1ZHM - chain A; structure by X-ray diffraction, 1.96 A resolution.

Chain A:
Molecule: coagulation factor XI
Source organism: Homo sapiens
Notes: EC 3.4.21.27; fragment: catalytic domain
Reference sequence: P03951 (FA11_HUMAN); aligned to UniProt positions 388-624 over residues 16-244 (the alignment contains insertions or deletions, so no single offset holds)
Chain sequence (238 residues; numbered 16 to 245 plus 18 insertion-coded residues; 10 numbers in that range are skipped by the numbering (no residue carries them; nothing is unmodelled there); the number before each row is that of its first residue; a row labelled like 37A-37D holds insertion residues (37A, then the next letters in order)):
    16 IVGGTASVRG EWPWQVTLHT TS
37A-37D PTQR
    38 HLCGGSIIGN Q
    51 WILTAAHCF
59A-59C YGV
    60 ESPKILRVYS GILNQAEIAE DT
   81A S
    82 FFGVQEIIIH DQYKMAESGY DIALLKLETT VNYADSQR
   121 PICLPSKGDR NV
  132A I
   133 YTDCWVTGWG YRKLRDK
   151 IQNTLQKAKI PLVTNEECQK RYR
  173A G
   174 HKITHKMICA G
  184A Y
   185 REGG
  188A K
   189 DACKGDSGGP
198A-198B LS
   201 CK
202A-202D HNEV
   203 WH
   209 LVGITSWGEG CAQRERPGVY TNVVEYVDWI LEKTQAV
Not modelled in the structure: 245
Construct notes: engineered mutation Ala-75 (Ser452 in P03951), Ala-78 (Lys455 in P03951), Ala-115 (Thr493 in P03951)
Cystine bridges: Cys-40/Cys-58, Cys-136/Cys-201, Cys-168/Cys-182, Cys-191/Cys-219
Covalent attachments: glutathione (GSH) linked to Cys-123
Ligand contacts:
  - benzamidine (BEN): Asp-189, Ala-190, Cys-191, Lys-192, Ser-195, Thr-213, Ser-214, Trp-215, Gly-216, Gly-218, Cys-219, Gly-226, Val-227
  - glutathione (GSH): Trp-29, Arg-119, Pro-121, Ile-122, Glu-202C, Val-202D, Trp-203
Curated features (UniProtKB/Swiss-Prot):
  - active site (Charge relay system): His-57, Asp-102, Ser-195
  - binding site (heparin): Lys-170 to Arg-173
  - glycosylation (N-linked (GlcNAc...) asparagine): Asn-73 (complex), Asn-113 (complex)

Summary:
Chain A binds benzamidine. Covalently linked glutathione: at Cys-123. From UniProt: 3 active-site residues and
4 heparin-binding residues.
Chain A is coagulation factor XI (Homo sapiens); the structure, Crystal Structure of the Catalytic Domain of
the Coagulation Factor XIa in Complex with Benzamidine (S434A-T475A-K437 ..., was determined by X-ray
diffraction, deposited together with 1ZHP and 1ZHR.
